5TEZ - chains I and J of the 5 polymer chains in the assembly; structure by X-ray diffraction, 1.70 A resolution.

Chain I:
Name: TCR F50 alpha chain
From: Homo sapiens
Chain sequence (208 residues; numbered 2 to 209; the number before each row is that of its first residue):
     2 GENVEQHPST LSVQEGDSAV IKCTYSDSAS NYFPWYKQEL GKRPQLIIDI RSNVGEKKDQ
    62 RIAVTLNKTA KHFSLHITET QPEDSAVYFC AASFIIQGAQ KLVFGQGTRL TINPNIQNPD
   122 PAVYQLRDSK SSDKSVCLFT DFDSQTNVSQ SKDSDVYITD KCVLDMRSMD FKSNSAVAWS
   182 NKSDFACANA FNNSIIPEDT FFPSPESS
Unresolved in the structure: 2-3, 206-209
Disulfides: Cys24-Cys91, Cys138-Cys188

Chain J:
Name: TCR F50 beta chain
From: Homo sapiens
Chain sequence (243 residues; numbered 1 to 243; the number before each row is that of its first residue):
     1 EAQVTQNPRY LITVTGKKLT VTCSQNMNHE YMSWYRQDPG LGLRQIYYSM NVEVTDKGDV
    61 PEGYKVSRKE KRNFPLILES PSPNQTSLYF CASSLLGGWS EAFFGQGTRL TVTEDLKNVF
   121 PPEVAVFEPS EAEISHTQKA TLVCLATGFY PDHVELSWWV NGKEVHSGVC TDPQPLKEQP
   181 ALNDSRYALS SRLRVSATFW QNPRNHFRCQ VQFYGLSEND EWTQDRAKPV TQIVSAEAWG
   241 RAD
Unresolved in the structure: 1-2, 243
Disulfides: Cys23-Cys91, Cys144-Cys209

Chain I / chain J interface:
Contacting residue pairs (88; chain I residue first):
  Asn32(I) with Trp99(J)
  Tyr33(I) with Gly98(J); Trp99(J); Ser100(J)
  Tyr37(I) with Glu101(J); Ala102(J), hydrogen bond (side chain-backbone); Phe104(J), hydrophobic
  Gln39(I) with Gln37(J), hydrogen bond; Phe90(J)
  Leu41(I) with Pro173(J), hydrophobic
  Gly42(I) with Arg9(J), hydrogen bond (backbone-side chain)
  Arg44(I) with Val4(J); Phe90(J); Phe104(J), hydrogen bond (side chain-backbone); Gly105(J); Gln106(J)
  Pro45(I) with Phe90(J); Phe104(J)
  Leu47(I) with Glu101(J)
  Arg52(I) with Trp99(J), hydrogen bond (side chain-backbone)
  Phe90(I) with Gln37(J); Gly42(J)
  Ser94(I) with Gly98(J), hydrogen bond (side chain-backbone)
  Ala100(I) with Tyr48(J)
  Gln101(I) with Gly97(J); Gly98(J); Trp99(J)
  Lys102(I) with Gln45(J)
  Phe105(I) with Leu43(J)
  Gly106(I) with Gly42(J)
  Gln107(I) with Gly40(J); Gly42(J)
  Asp121(I) with His136(J), salt bridge
  Tyr125(I) with Ser130(J); Ala132(J); Glu133(J); His136(J); Thr137(J)
  Gln126(I) with Ser130(J)
  Leu127(I) with Phe127(J); Glu128(J); Thr141(J); Val143(J), hydrophobic
  Arg128(I) with Phe127(J); Glu128(J), hydrogen bond (backbone-backbone)
  Asp129(I) with Val126(J); Phe127(J)
  Ser130(I) with Val126(J), hydrogen bond (backbone-backbone); Glu128(J); Glu237(J)
  Lys135(I) with Ala125(J); Phe127(J)
  Ser136(I) with Phe127(J)
  Val137(I) with Phe127(J)
  Leu139(I) with Thr141(J)
  Thr141(I) with Arg194(J)
  Asp142(I) with Thr137(J); Arg194(J), salt bridge
  Tyr158(I) with Leu176(J), hydrophobic; Glu178(J), hydrogen bond (side chain-backbone)
  Thr160(I) with Asp172(J); Ser190(J); Arg192(J), hydrogen bond
  Asp161(I) with Arg192(J)
  Cys163(I) with Cys170(J), disulfide; Thr171(J); Arg192(J)
  Val164(I) with Cys170(J)
  Leu165(I) with Gly168(J); Val169(J); Arg194(J)
  Asp166(I) with Ser167(J), hydrogen bond (backbone-side chain); Gly168(J), hydrogen bond (backbone-backbone)
  Met167(I) with Ser167(J); Arg194(J); Val195(J)
  Arg168(I) with Ser167(J), hydrogen bond (backbone-side chain)
  Met170(I) with Lys139(J)
  Phe172(I) with Lys139(J); Arg194(J)
  Ser174(I) with Arg194(J), hydrogen bond
  Ser176(I) with Arg192(J), hydrogen bond
  Ala177(I) with Arg192(J)
  Val178(I) with Arg192(J)
  Trp180(I) with Leu145(J), hydrophobic; Ala188(J), hydrophobic
  Phe202(I) with His136(J)
  Pro204(I) with Ala132(J), hydrophobic
Other interface residues (no listed pair), chain I (54 interface residues in all): Lys43, Leu103, Arg110, Lys131, Ile159
Other interface residues (no listed pair), chain J (59 interface residues in all): Tyr35, Leu41, Asp59, Leu88, Arg109, Pro129, His166, Gln174, Lys177, Ser196, Ala236, Ala238, Arg241
Cross-chain cystine bridges: Cys163(I)-Cys170(J)

Summary:
54 residues of chain I and 59 residues of chain J are in contact, with 1 disulfide bond, 15 hydrogen bonds and
2 salt bridges. Among the polar pairs are Asp121(I)-His136(J), Asp142(I)-Arg194(J) and Tyr37(I)-Ala102(J).
Chain I is TCR F50 alpha chain and chain J is TCR F50 beta chain, both from Homo sapiens; the structure, TCR
F50 recgonizing M1-HLA-A2, was determined by X-ray diffraction.
